3DBV - chains O and Q of the 4 polymer chains in the assembly; structure by X-ray diffraction, 2.45 A resolution.

[Chain O (and Q)]
Molecule: Glyceraldehyde-3-phosphate dehydrogenase
From: Geobacillus stearothermophilus
Notes: EC 1.2.1.12; chain Q of this document is another copy of the same molecule, construct and numbering; everything in this record applies to it too
UniProt: P00362 (G3P_BACST); the construct lacks a stretch of the UniProt sequence and is renumbered around it, so the offset changes along the chain: 0-34 = UniProt 1-35; 36-122 = UniProt 36-122; 123-138 = UniProt 124-139; 139-188 = UniProt 141-190; 1 more segments
Sequence (334 residues; row label = number of the first residue in the row; note: 2 numbers in that range are skipped by the numbering (no residue carries them; nothing is unmodelled there); numbering starts at 0):
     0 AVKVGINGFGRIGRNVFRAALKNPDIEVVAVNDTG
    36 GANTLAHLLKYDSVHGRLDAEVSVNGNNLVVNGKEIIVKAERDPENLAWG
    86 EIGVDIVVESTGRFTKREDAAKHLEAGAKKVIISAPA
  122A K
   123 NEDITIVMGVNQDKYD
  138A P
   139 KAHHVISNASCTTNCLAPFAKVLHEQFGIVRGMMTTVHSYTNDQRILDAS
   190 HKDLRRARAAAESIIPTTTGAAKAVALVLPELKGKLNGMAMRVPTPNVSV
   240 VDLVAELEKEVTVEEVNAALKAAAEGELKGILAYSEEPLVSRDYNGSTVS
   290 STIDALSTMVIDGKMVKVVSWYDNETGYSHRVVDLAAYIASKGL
Differences from the reference sequence: engineered mutation Thr33 (Leu34 in P00362), Gly34 (Thr35 in P00362), Gly36 (Asp in P00362), Ala187 (Leu189 in P00362), Ser188 (Pro190 in P00362)
Small-molecule neighbours: NAD (nicotinamide-adenine-dinucleotide): Asn6, Gly7, Phe8, Gly9, Arg10, Ile11, Asn31, Asp32, Thr33, Glu76, Arg77, Ser95, Thr96, Gly97, Arg98, Phe99, Ser119, Ala120, Cys149, Thr179, Asn180, Asn313, Glu314, Tyr317

[Interface between chain O and chain Q]
Residue-residue contacts (15; chain O residue first):
  His42(O) with Pro277(Q)
  Tyr46(O) with Glu276(Q), hydrogen bond; Leu278(Q), hydrophobic
  Ser48(O) with Arg281(Q)
  Arg52(O) with Asp282(Q), hydrogen bond (side chain-backbone)
  Glu276(O) with His42(Q), salt bridge; Lys45(Q), salt bridge; Tyr46(Q)
  Leu278(O) with His42(Q); Tyr46(Q), hydrophobic; Arg52(Q)
  Arg281(O) with Ser48(Q); Arg281(Q)
  Asp282(O) with Tyr46(Q); Arg52(Q), hydrogen bond (backbone-side chain)
Interface residues without a listed pair, chain O (10 interface residues in all): Pro277, Tyr283
Interface residues without a listed pair, chain Q (11 interface residues in all): Asp47

[In short]
The interface between chain O and chain Q involves 10 residues on one side and 11 on the other; the contacts
include 3 hydrogen bonds and 2 salt bridges. Among the polar pairs are Glu276(O)-His42(Q), Glu276(O)-Lys45(Q)
and Tyr46(O)-Glu276(Q). Chain O binds NAD.
Chain O and chain Q are both Glyceraldehyde-3-phosphate dehydrogenase (Geobacillus stearothermophilus); the
structure, Glyceraldehyde-3-phosphate dehydrogenase mutant with leu 33 replaced by thr, thr 34 replaced by
gly, asp 36 ..., was determined by X-ray diffraction (same publication as 1DBV, 2DBV and 4DBV).
